PDB entry 4DDZ | X-ray diffraction, 2.60 A resolution | chain A

Chain A:
Protein: GLUCOSYL-3-PHOSPHOGLYCERATE SYNTHASE (GpgS)
Source organism: Mycobacterium tuberculosis
Notes: EC 2.4.1.-
UniProt: O05309 (O05309_MYCTU); numbering as in UniProt (aligned over 1-324)
Amino-acid sequence (344 residues; each row starts with the number of its first residue; numbers below 1 keep their minus sign (Met-19 is residue -19)):
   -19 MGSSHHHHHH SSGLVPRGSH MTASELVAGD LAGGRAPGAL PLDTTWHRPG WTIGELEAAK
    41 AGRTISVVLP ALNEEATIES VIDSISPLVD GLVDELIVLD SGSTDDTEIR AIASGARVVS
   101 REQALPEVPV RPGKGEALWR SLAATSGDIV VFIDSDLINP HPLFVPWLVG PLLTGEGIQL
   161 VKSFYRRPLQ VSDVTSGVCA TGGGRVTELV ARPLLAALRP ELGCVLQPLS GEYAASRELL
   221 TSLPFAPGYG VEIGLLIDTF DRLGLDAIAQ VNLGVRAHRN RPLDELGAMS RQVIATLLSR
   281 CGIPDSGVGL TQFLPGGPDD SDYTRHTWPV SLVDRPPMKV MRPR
Not modelled in the structure: -19 to 23, 167-182, 295-301, 323-324
Construct notes: expression tag (-19 to 0)
From the paper describing this entry:
  - conformationally variable residues (loop rearrangement, side-chain flip): Leu253 to Pro262
  - contacts within the chain: Asp136-Arg256 (hydrogen bond), Glu212-Arg256 (hydrogen bond), Ile138-Ala257 (backbone contact), Tyr229-Arg261 (hydrogen bond)

Overview:
The paper reports conformational variability at Leu253; contacts within the chain involving Arg256, Asp136 and
Glu212 among others.
Chain A is GLUCOSYL-3-PHOSPHOGLYCERATE SYNTHASE (GpgS) (Mycobacterium tuberculosis); the structure, Crystal
structure of glucosyl-3-phosphoglycerate synthase from Mycobacterium tuberculosis, was determined by X-ray
diffraction together with 4DE7 and 4DEC from the same study.
